Entry 8KD5 (electron microscopy, 2.90 A resolution); this record covers chains S and Y of the 16 polymer chains in the assembly.

# Chain S
Molecule: Histone H3
From: Xenopus laevis
UniProt: A0A310TTQ1 (A0A310TTQ1_XENLA); residues 1-135 here correspond to UniProt positions 2-136 (UniProt number = residue number + 1)
Chain sequence (135 residues; row label = number of the first residue in the row):
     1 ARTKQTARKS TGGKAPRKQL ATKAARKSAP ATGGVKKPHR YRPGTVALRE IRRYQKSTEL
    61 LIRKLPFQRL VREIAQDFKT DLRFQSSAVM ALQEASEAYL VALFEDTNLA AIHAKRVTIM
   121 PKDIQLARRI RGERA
Unresolved in the structure: 1-35, 134-135
Modified residues: Lys36 (N-trimethyllysine; M3L)
Differences from the reference sequence: engineered mutation Ala110 (Cys111 in A0A310TTQ1)

# Chain Y
Molecule: 187bp DNA
Sequence (187 nucleotides; row label = number of the first residue in the row; numbers below 1 keep their minus sign (DG-93 is residue -93)):
   -93 GGACCCTATA CGCGGCCGCC CTGGAGAATC CCGGTGCCGA GGCCGCTCAA TTGGTCGTAG
   -33 ACAGCTCTAG CACCGCTTAA ACGCACGTAC GCGCTGTCCC CCGCGTTTTA ACCGCCAAGG
    27 GGATTACTCC CTAGTCTCCA GGCACGTGTC AGATATATAC ATCCTGTTCT AGAGCGGCCG
    87 CCACCGC
Unresolved in the structure: -93 to -76, 85-93

# How chain S and chain Y interact
Residue-residue contacts - 20 pairs, chain S then chain Y:
  His39(S) with DG-68(Y), base contact
  Arg40(S) with DG9(Y), hydrogen bond to the base
  Tyr41(S) with DG9(Y), sugar contact; DC10(Y), phosphate contact
  Arg42(S) with DG9(Y), sugar contact
  Pro43(S) with DC8(Y), sugar contact
  Gly44(S) with DG9(Y), hydrogen bond to the phosphate
  Val46(S) with DG9(Y), hydrogen bond to the phosphate
  Ala47(S) with DG9(Y), hydrogen bond to the phosphate
  Arg49(S) with DA-66(Y), phosphate contact; DT-65(Y), phosphate contact
  Lys56(S) with DC-64(Y), salt bridge to the phosphate
  Arg63(S) with DA17(Y), sugar contact; DC18(Y), salt bridge to the phosphate
  Lys64(S) with DC18(Y), hydrogen bond to the phosphate
  Leu65(S) with DA17(Y), phosphate contact; DC18(Y), phosphate contact
  Pro66(S) with DA17(Y), phosphate contact
  Arg69(S) with DA17(Y), salt bridge to the phosphate
  Arg83(S) with DG26(Y), base contact
Also at the interface, not in a pair above, chain S (19 interface residues in all): Thr45, Arg53, Asp81
Also at the interface, not in a pair above, chain Y (12 interface residues in all): DA-67, DG27

# Overview
The interface between chain S and chain Y involves 19 residues on one side and 12 on the other, with 5
hydrogen bonds and 3 salt bridges. Polar pairs include Arg40(S)-DG9(Y), Gly44(S)-DG9(Y) and Val46(S)-DG9(Y).
Chain S is Histone H3 (Xenopus laevis) and chain Y is 187bp DNA; the structure, Rpd3S in complex with
nucleosome with H3K36MLA modification and 187bp DNA, class2, was determined by electron microscopy (same
publication as 8KC7, 8KD2, 8KD3, 8KD4, 8KD6 and 8KD7).
